PDB entry 9B7O | electron microscopy, 2.86 A resolution | chains C and L of the 8 polymer chains in the assembly

== Chain C ==
Protein: Capsid protein VP1
Organism: Adeno-associated virus
UniProt: Q6JC22 (Q6JC22_9VIRU); numbering as in UniProt (aligned over 203-736)
Amino-acid sequence (534 residues; each row starts with the number of its first residue):
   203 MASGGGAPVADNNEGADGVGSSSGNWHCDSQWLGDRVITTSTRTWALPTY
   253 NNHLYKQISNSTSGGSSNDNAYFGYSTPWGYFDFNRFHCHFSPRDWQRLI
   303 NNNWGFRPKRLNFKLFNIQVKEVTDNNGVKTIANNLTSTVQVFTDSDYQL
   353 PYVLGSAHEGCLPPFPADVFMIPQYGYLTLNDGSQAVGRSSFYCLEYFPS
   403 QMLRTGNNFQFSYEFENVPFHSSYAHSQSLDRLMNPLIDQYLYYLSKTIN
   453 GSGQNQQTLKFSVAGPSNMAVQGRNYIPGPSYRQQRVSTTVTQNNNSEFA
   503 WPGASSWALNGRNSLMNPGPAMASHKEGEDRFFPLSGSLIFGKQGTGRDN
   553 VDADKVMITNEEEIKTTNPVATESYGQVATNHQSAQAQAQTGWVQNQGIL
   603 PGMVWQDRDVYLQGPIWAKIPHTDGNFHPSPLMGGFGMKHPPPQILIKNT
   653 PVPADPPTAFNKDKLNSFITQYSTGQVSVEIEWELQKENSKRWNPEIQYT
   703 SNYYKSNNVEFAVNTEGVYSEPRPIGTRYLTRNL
Not modelled in the structure: 203-220, 326-333, 655-669
Reported in the primary citation:
  - mutagenesis - Q588R: abolished binding to Fab1-1

== Chain L ==
Protein: Fab2-5 light chain
Organism: Homo sapiens
Amino-acid sequence (108 residues; each row starts with the number of its first residue):
    23 VLTQPPSVSAAPGQMVTISCSGSSSNIGNDYISWYQQLPGTAPKLLIYDN
    73 NERPSGIPDRFSGSKSGTSATLGITGVQTGDEADYYCGTWDSSLSAWVFG
   123 EGTKLTVV
Cystine bridges: Cys42-Cys109

== Chain C / chain L interface ==
Pairs across the interface (6; chain C residue first):
  Asp532(C) - Tyr53(L)  hydrogen bond
  Arg533(C) - Asp71(L)  salt bridge
  Tyr706(C) - Ser47(L)
  Tyr706(C) - Ser114(L)
  Tyr706(C) - Ser115(L)
  Lys707(C) - Ser115(L)
Interface residues without a listed pair, chain C (5 interface residues in all): Gln495
Interface residues without a listed pair, chain L (6 interface residues in all): Tyr70
Interface features reported in the paper:
  - epitope / paratope residues, chain C: Asp532(C), Tyr706(C)

== In short ==
Chain C and chain L form an interface of 5 and 6 residues respectively, with 1 hydrogen bond and 1 salt
bridge. Polar pairs include Arg533(C)-Asp71(L) and Asp532(C)-Tyr53(L). From the paper: Q588R of chain C
abolishes binding to Fab1-1; epitope/paratope residues Asp532(C) and Tyr706(C).
Here chain C is Capsid protein VP1 (Adeno-associated virus) and chain L is Fab2-5 light chain (Homo sapiens).
Entry 9B7O (Fab2-5 in complex with the capsid of Adeno-associated virus type 9) was determined by electron
microscopy, deposited together with 9B6N, 9B6O, 9B6Q, 9B6R, 9B6S, 9B6T and 9 further entries.
